PDB entry 6QPH | X-ray diffraction, 3.40 A resolution | chains A and D of the 11 polymer chains in the assembly

# Chain A
Name: Photosystem I P700 chlorophyll a apoprotein A1
Organism: Dunaliella salina
Notes: EC 1.97.1.12
Reference sequence: D0FXV2 (D0FXV2_DUNSA); numbering as in UniProt (aligned over 13-751)
Sequence (739 residues; row label = number of the first residue in the row):
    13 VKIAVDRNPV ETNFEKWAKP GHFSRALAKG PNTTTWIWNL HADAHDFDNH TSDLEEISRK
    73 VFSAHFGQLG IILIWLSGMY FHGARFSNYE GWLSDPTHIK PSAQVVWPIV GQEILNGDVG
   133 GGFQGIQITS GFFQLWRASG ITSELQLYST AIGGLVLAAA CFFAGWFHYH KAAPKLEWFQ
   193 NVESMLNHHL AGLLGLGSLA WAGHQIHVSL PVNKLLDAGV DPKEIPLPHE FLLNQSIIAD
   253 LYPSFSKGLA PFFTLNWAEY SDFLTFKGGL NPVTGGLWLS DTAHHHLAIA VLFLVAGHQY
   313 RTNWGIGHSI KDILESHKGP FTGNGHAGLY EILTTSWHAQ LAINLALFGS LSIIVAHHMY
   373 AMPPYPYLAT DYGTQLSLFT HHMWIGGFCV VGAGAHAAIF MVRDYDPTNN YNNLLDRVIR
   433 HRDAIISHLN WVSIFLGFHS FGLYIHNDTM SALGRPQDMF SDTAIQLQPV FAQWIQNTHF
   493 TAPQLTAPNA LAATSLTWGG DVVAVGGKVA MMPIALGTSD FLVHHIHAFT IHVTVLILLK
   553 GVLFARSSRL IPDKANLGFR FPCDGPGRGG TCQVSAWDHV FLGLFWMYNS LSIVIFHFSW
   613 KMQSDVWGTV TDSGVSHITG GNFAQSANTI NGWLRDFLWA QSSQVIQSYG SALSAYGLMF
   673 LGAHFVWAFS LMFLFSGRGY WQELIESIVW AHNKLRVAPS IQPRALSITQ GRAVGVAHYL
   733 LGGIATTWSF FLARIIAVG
Metal / ion sites: chlorophyll a Mg near Q124 (its only coordinating residue here); 4Fe-4S cluster Fe: C575, C584 (shared with 2 residues of chain B)
Ligand contacts:
  - beta-carotene (BCR), molecule 1: I84, W87, L88, L208, G209
  - beta-carotene (BCR), molecule 2: T162, G165, G166, L169, L208, L211, A212, F264
  - beta-carotene (BCR), molecule 3: A354, A358, L359, S362, V402, A405, G406, A409, L550, V554
  - beta-carotene (BCR), molecule 4: N442, I446, F450
  - beta-carotene (BCR), molecule 5: M671, G674, A675, F677, V678, L733, I736, A737, W740
  - chlorophyll a isomer (CL0): Y600, N601, S604, I605, F608, L650, S654, I658, F672, H676, W679, Y731, T738, T739, F742
  - chlorophyll a (CLA), molecule 1: V13, K14, I15, W190, S196, H200, L208, W316
  - chlorophyll a (CLA), molecule 2: I15, F74, F78, L169, A172, C173, A176, F179, H180, A184, W190
  - chlorophyll a (CLA), molecule 3: V22, T24, N25, F26, K28, W29, H34, F59, E68, K72, S75, A76, G79, F174, G177, W178, Y181, H182
  - chlorophyll a (CLA), molecule 4: W29, P32, W48, I49, W50, L52, H53
  - chlorophyll a (CLA), molecule 5: W29, H34, F35, L52, H53, A56, H57, F59, H62, A76, G79, Q80
  - chlorophyll a (CLA), molecule 6: T46, I49, W50, I697, I700, V701, H704, V709, P711, P715, R716, L718
  - chlorophyll a (CLA), molecule 7: W50, F677, V678, F681, L718, Q722, A725, V726, A729, H730, L733
  - chlorophyll a (CLA), molecule 8: H53, A54, D55, A56, H57, D58, H350, L353, L357, F400, C401, V403, G404, A407, H408, I411, R415, F571, R572, W589, V592, L596
  - chlorophyll a (CLA), molecule 9: H57, F59, I69, V73, A76, H77, Q80, L81, L85, L88, W349, H350, Q352, L353, N356, L357
  - chlorophyll a (CLA), molecule 10: H57, Q80, I83, I84, W87, L357, F360, I397, F400
  - chlorophyll a (CLA), molecule 11: F74, H77, F78, L81, W190, F191, N193, S196, M197, H200, H201, L205, W349
  - chlorophyll a (CLA), molecule 12: I86, W87, S89, G90, M91, F93, H94, F98, Q116, V117, W119
  - chlorophyll a (CLA), molecule 13: W87, M91, H94, A115, Q116, Q139, I140, T141, S142, F144, A667, Y668, M671, W740, L744
  - chlorophyll a (CLA), molecule 14: W87, M91, T141, S142, F144, S389, T392, H393, W396, I397, F400, I736, T739, W740
  - chlorophyll a (CLA), molecule 15: W87, L88, S142, G143, F144, L147, F360, L363, S364, V367, M371, Y377, L390, H393, H394, I397
  - chlorophyll a (CLA), molecule 16: Q116, V117, V118, W119, I121, V122, Q124, L127, I138, A667, L670, M671
  - chlorophyll a (CLA), molecule 17: S151, Q158, S161, T162, G165, G209, A212, W213, H216
  - chlorophyll a (CLA), molecule 18: V194, M197, L198, H201, I322, Y342, L345, Q352, I355, N356, L359
  - chlorophyll a (CLA), molecule 19: L198, L202, L206, L304, F305, A308, Y312, I322, I325, L359
  - chlorophyll a (CLA), molecule 20: N199, H200, A203, G204, L208, L306, G309, H310, Q311, Y312, T314, W316, I318
  - chlorophyll a (CLA), molecule 21: L205, L206, G209, S210, W213, Q217, H297, H298, I301, F305, V367, M371, P376, Y377
  - chlorophyll a (CLA), molecule 22: L211, A212, G215, I218, H219, F257, S258, L261, F264, Y272, F275, L276, L299
  - chlorophyll a (CLA), molecule 23: F264, W269, Y272, L276, F278, H296, L299, A300, V303, N501
  - chlorophyll a (CLA), molecule 24: D293, H296, H297, A300, L304, H370, M374, T506
  - chlorophyll a (CLA), molecule 25: Q311, G317, I318, G319, H320
  - chlorophyll a (CLA), molecule 26: H320, I325, S328, H329
  - chlorophyll a (CLA), molecule 27: I325, L326, H329, H338, L341, L426, V430
  - chlorophyll a (CLA), molecule 28: K330, G331, P332, F333
  - chlorophyll a (CLA), molecule 29: F333, T334, L426, R429, V430, R432, H433, I437, H440
  - chlorophyll a (CLA), molecule 30: L359, L363, I366, H369, H370, Y372, A373, M374, T506, S507, T509, W510
  - chlorophyll a (CLA), molecule 31: S362, I365, I366, H369, M395, V402, I543, T546, V547, L550, M599, S602, L603
  - chlorophyll a (CLA), molecule 32: H369, Y372, F391, F483, A484, I487, Q488, T509, W510, L528, H536, H539, I543, V606, H609, F610, K613
  - chlorophyll a (CLA), molecule 33: I437, L441, V444, A540, I543, H544, V547
  - chlorophyll a (CLA), molecule 34: S439, H440, N442, W443, I446
  - chlorophyll a (CLA), molecule 35: N442, S445, I446, G449, F450, F453, I457, F541, L548, I549, L594, F597, W598
  - chlorophyll a (CLA), molecule 36: W443, I446, F447, F450, H451
  - chlorophyll a (CLA), molecule 37: V444, F447, L448, P481, V482, F483, A484, F533, H536, H537, A540, H544
  - chlorophyll a (CLA), molecule 38: F450, H451, G454, L455, I457, H458, M462, R467, D470, F472
  - chlorophyll a (CLA), molecule 39: F453, I457, F541, F597, W598, N601, I642, W679, Y731
  - chlorophyll a (CLA), molecule 40: T461, A464, L465
  - chlorophyll a (CLA), molecule 41: W486, I487, T490, H491, A494, T498, A499, T506
  - chlorophyll a (CLA), molecule 42: L497, T498, A499, P500, N501, A502
  - chlorophyll a (CLA), molecule 43: L670, M671, L673, G674, H676, F677, W679, A680, L683
  - chlorophyll a (CLA), molecule 44: F677, A680, F681, L683, M684, F687, S688, Y692, W693, L696
  - chlorophyll a (CLA), molecule 45: I700, A703, H704, L707, V709
  - chlorophyll a (CLA), molecule 46: A703, K706, L707
  - phylloquinone (PQN): M684, F685, S688, G689, R690, W693, A717, L718, G723
  - 4Fe-4S cluster (SF4): C575, G577, P578, T583, C584, I720, R724

# Chain D
Name: PsaD
Organism: Dunaliella salina
Sequence (142 residues; each row starts with the number of its first residue):
    71 KQPELDPDTP SPIFGGSTGG LLRKAQVEEF YVITWESPKE QIFEMPTGGA AIMRKGPNLL
   131 KFARKEQCMA LTTQLRSKFR QTPCFYRVYA DGKVQYLHPK DGVYPEKVNA GRVGVNQNMR
   191 SIGKNVDPIK VVKFTGSEPF EI

# How chain A and chain D interact
Residue-residue contacts (22):
  D418(A) - E114(D)
  P419(A) - E114(D)
  P419(A) - A120(D)
  R432(A) - G85(D)
  R432(A) - G86(D)  hydrogen bond (side chain-backbone)
  R432(A) - S87(D)
  R432(A) - T88(D)  hydrogen bond (backbone-backbone)
  H433(A) - T88(D)
  D435(A) - T88(D)
  S559(A) - P116(D)
  R561(A) - T88(D)  hydrogen bond (side chain-backbone)
  R561(A) - G89(D)
  R561(A) - G90(D)
  R561(A) - L92(D)
  R561(A) - R134(D)  hydrogen bond (backbone-side chain)
  R561(A) - Q137(D)
  L562(A) - R134(D)  hydrogen bond (backbone-side chain)
  P564(A) - P116(D)  hydrophobic
  P564(A) - E136(D)
  P564(A) - Q137(D)
  D565(A) - E136(D)
  R580(A) - E136(D)  salt bridge
Also at the interface, not in a pair above, chain A (16 interface residues in all): T420, D428, I431, R434, S560
Also at the interface, not in a pair above, chain D (18 interface residues in all): I112, T117, G118, G119, A140

# Overview
16 residues of chain A and 18 residues of chain D are in contact, with 5 hydrogen bonds and 1 salt bridge.
Polar pairs include R580(A)-E136(D), R432(A)-G86(D) and R561(A)-T88(D).
Chain A is Photosystem I P700 chlorophyll a apoprotein A1 and chain D is PsaD, both from Dunaliella salina;
the structure, Dunaliella minimal PSI complex, was determined by X-ray diffraction (same publication as 6RHZ).
